Entry 8UJT (X-ray diffraction, 2.31 A resolution); this record covers chains A and T of the 3 polymer chains in the assembly.

[Chain A]
Molecule: DNA polymerase eta
From: Homo sapiens
Notes: EC 2.7.7.7
Reference sequence: Q9Y253 (POLH_HUMAN); numbering as in UniProt (aligned over 1-432)
Amino-acid sequence (435 residues; numbered -2 to 432; the number before each row is that of its first residue; numbers below 1 keep their minus sign (Gly-2 is residue -2)):
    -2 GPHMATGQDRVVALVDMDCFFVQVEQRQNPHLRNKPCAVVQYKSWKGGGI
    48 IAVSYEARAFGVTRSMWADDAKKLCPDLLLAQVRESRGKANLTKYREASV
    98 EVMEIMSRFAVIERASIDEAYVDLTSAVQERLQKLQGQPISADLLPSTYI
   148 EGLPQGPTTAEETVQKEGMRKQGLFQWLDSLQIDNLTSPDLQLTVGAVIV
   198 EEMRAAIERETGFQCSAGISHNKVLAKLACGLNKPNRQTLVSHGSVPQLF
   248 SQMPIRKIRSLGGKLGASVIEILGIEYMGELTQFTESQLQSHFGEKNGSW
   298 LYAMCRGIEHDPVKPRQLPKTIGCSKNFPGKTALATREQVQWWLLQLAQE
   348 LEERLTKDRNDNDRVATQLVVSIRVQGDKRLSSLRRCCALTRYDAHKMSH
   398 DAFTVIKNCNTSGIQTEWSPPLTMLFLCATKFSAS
Not modelled in the structure: -2 to 1, 155-161
Sequence notes: expression tag (-2 to 0)
Bound ions: Mg2+ site 1: Asp13, Met14, Asp115 (together with DZ4); Mg2+ site 2: Asp13, Asp115, Glu116 (together with DZ4) (shared with 1 residue of chain P)
Residues lining bound ligands: DZ4 (2'-deoxy-5'-O-[(R)-hydroxy{[(R)-hydroxy(phosphonooxy)phosphoryl]amino}phosphoryl]adenosine): Asp13, Met14, Asp15, Cys16, Phe17, Phe18, Ile48, Ala49, Tyr52, Arg55, Arg61, Ile114, Asp115, Lys231
Swiss-Prot annotation at these positions:
  - binding site (Mg(2+)): Asp13, Met14, Asp115, Glu116
  - binding site (Mn(2+)): Asp13, Met14, Asp115, Glu116
  - binding site (a 2'-deoxyribonucleoside 5'-triphosphate): Arg61
  - natural variant: Val37 (deletion: In XPV), Leu75 (deletion: In XPV), Arg93 (R93P: In XPV), Arg111 (R111H: In XPV), Thr122 (T122P: In XPV), Gly153 (G153D: In a breast cancer sample), Thr191 (T191P: In XPV), Gly263 (G263V: In XPV), Val266 (V266D: In XPV), Gly295 (G295R: In XPV), Arg361 (R361S: In XPV)
  - mutagenesis: Tyr52 (Y52A/F: Reduces DNA polymerase activity; Y52E: Reduces DNA polymerase activity. Increases fidelity of replication and reduces translesion bypass), Arg61 (R61A: Reduces enzymatic activity by two-thirds), Ser62 (S62G: Increased DNA polymerase activity and translesion bypass compared to wild-type), Ala68 (A68S/V: Severe reduction in thymine dimer translesion bypass), Asn324 to Pro326 (Reduces binding to chromatin and to monoubiquitinated PCNA. Abolishes binding to monoubiquitinated PCNA; when associated with 705-E--H-713 Del)
Reported in the primary citation:
  - binding site for DZ4: Tyr52, Arg55, Arg61
  - binding site for the 12-nt DNA strand (chain T): Gln38
  - Mg2+ coordination: Asp13, Met14, Asp115, Glu116

[Chain T]
Molecule: 12-nt DNA strand
Sequence (12 nucleotides; each row starts with the number of its first residue):
     1 CATXATGACGCT
Modified positions: XB9 (N-carbamoyl-2-deoxy-5-O-phosphono-beta-D-erythro-pentofuranosylamine) at position 4

[Interface between chain A and chain T]
Contacting residue pairs (40; chain A residue first):
  Gln38(A) with XB9_4(T), sugar contact; DA5(T), sugar contact
  Tyr39(A) with DA5(T), hydrogen bond to the phosphate
  Trp42(A) with DA2(T), stacking on the base
  Ser62(A) with DT3(T), sugar contact
  Trp64(A) with DA2(T), phosphate contact
  Lys86(A) with DA5(T), phosphate contact; DT6(T), salt bridge to the phosphate
  Leu89(A) with DA5(T), phosphate contact; DT6(T), phosphate contact
  Arg93(A) with DT6(T), salt bridge to the phosphate
  Lys293(A) with DG10(T), phosphate contact; DC11(T), salt bridge to the phosphate
  Lys311(A) with DC9(T), salt bridge to the phosphate
  Arg313(A) with DA8(T), phosphate contact; DC9(T), salt bridge to the phosphate
  Pro316(A) with DG7(T), phosphate contact; DA8(T), phosphate contact
  Lys317(A) with DA8(T), hydrogen bond to the phosphate; DC9(T), salt bridge to the phosphate
  Thr318(A) with DG7(T), sugar contact; DA8(T), hydrogen bond to the phosphate
  Ile319(A) with DG7(T), phosphate contact
  Gly320(A) with DT6(T), sugar contact; DG7(T), hydrogen bond to the phosphate
  Cys321(A) with DT6(T), phosphate contact
  Ser322(A) with DA5(T), sugar contact; DT6(T), hydrogen bond to the phosphate
  Lys323(A) with DA5(T), phosphate contact
  Asn324(A) with XB9_4(T), hydrogen bond to the phosphate; DA5(T), hydrogen bond to the phosphate
  Pro326(A) with DC1(T), phosphate contact; DA2(T), sugar contact
  Gly327(A) with DC1(T), phosphate contact; DA2(T), phosphate contact
  Thr329(A) with DA2(T), base contact
  Glu347(A) with DT6(T), phosphate contact
  Arg351(A) with DT6(T), phosphate contact; DG7(T), salt bridge to the phosphate
  Phe423(A) with DT6(T), base contact
Interface residues without a listed pair, chain A (31 interface residues in all): Ala87, Glu110, Arg111, Leu315, Thr420

[Summary]
Chain A and chain T form an interface of 31 and 11 residues respectively, with 7 hydrogen bonds, 7 salt
bridges and 1 aromatic stacking contact. Among the polar pairs are Tyr39(A)-DA5(T), Lys317(A)-DA8(T) and
Thr318(A)-DA8(T). The paper reports a binding site for DZ4 at Tyr52(A), Arg55(A) and Arg61(A); a binding site
for the 12-nt DNA strand (chain T) at Gln38(A).
Chain A is DNA polymerase eta (Homo sapiens) and chain T is a 12-nt DNA strand; the structure, Crystal
structure of human polymerase eta with incoming dAMPnPP nucleotide opposite urea lesion, was determined by
X-ray diffraction, deposited together with 8UJV, 8UJX and 8UK4.
